6LRX - chain A; structure by X-ray diffraction, 1.70 A resolution.

# Chain A
Protein: Ferritin
From: Penaeus japonicus
Notes: EC 1.16.3.1
Reference sequence: T2B7E1 (T2B7E1_PENJP); residue numbers follow UniProt; this construct covers 1-170
Sequence (170 residues; numbered 1 to 170; the number before each row is that of its first residue):
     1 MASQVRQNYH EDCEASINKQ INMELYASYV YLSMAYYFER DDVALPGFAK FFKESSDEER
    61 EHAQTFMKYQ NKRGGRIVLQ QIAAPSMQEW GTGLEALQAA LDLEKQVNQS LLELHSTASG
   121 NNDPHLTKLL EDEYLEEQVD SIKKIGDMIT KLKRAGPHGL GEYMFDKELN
Disordered / not traced: 1
Construct notes: engineered mutation His158 (Thr in T2B7E1)
Bound ions: Fe ion: Glu24, Glu59, His62; Ni2+ site 1 near Glu95 (its only coordinating residue here); Ni2+ site 2: Glu137, Ser141
Reported in the primary citation:
  - interface residues: His158
  - Ni2+ coordination: Glu95

# Summary
Glu24, Glu59 and His62 coordinate a Fe ion ion. The Ni2+ site 2 is built by Glu137 and Ser141. The paper
reports the interface residue His158; Ni2+ coordination by Glu95.
Chain A is Ferritin (Penaeus japonicus); the structure, Marsupenaeus japonicus ferritin mutant(T158H), was
determined by X-ray diffraction together with 6LRW, 6LRU, 6LRV and 6LS2 from the same study.
